PDB entry 7WMF | X-ray diffraction, 2.10 A resolution | chains A and B

[Chain A (and B)]
Molecule: Threonine--tRNA ligase
Organism: Salmonella enterica subsp. enterica serovar Cubana str. 76814
Notes: EC 6.1.1.3; chain B of this document is another copy of the same molecule, construct and numbering; everything in this record applies to it too
Reference sequence: V7II86 (V7II86_SALET); residues 242-642 here correspond to UniProt positions 222-622 (UniProt number = residue number - 20)
Amino-acid sequence (411 residues; each row starts with the number of its first residue):
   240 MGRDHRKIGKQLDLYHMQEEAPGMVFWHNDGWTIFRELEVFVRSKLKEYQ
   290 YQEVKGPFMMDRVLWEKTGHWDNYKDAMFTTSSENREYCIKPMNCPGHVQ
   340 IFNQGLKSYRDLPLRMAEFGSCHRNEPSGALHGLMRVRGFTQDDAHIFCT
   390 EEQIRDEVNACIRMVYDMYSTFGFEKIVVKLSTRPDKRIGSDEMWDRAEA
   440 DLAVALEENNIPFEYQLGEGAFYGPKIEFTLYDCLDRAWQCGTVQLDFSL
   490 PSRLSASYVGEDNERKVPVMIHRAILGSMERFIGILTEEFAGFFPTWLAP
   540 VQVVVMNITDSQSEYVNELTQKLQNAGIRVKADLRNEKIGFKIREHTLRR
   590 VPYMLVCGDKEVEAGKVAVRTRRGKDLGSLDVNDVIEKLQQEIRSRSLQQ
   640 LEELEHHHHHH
Disordered / not traced: 240, 642-650
Differences from the reference sequence: initiating methionine (240); expression tag (241, 643-650)
Bound ions: Zn2+: C334, H385, H511 (together with 9I9)
Residues lining bound ligands: 9I9 ((2S,3R)-2-azanyl-N-[(1R)-2-[3-[6,7-bis(chloranyl)-4-oxidanylidene-quinazolin-3-yl]propanoylamino]-1-[3-[4-(trifluoromethyl)phenyl]phenyl]ethyl]-3-oxidanyl-butanamide): H309, Y313, A316, M317, P331, M332, C334, R363, E365, M374, R375, V376, F379, Q381, D383, A384, H385, Y462, C480, T482, H511, R512, A513, G516, S517

[Interface between chain A and chain B]
Contacting residue pairs (98):
  H255(A) - Q339(B)
  H255(A) - I340(B)
  H255(A) - Q343(B)
  Q257(A) - Q339(B)  hydrogen bond
  Q257(A) - Q343(B)
  E258(A) - R325(B)  salt bridge
  E259(A) - M299(B)
  E259(A) - D300(B)  hydrogen bond (backbone-backbone)
  E259(A) - Y327(B)
  A260(A) - P296(B)  hydrophobic
  A260(A) - M298(B)
  A260(A) - M299(B)  hydrophobic
  P261(A) - R325(B)
  P261(A) - Y327(B)
  M263(A) - P296(B)  hydrophobic
  M263(A) - M298(B)  hydrophobic
  V264(A) - K294(B)
  V264(A) - P296(B)
  F265(A) - K294(B)
  F265(A) - P296(B)
  F265(A) - G336(B)
  F265(A) - Q339(B)
  F265(A) - I340(B)  hydrophobic
  W266(A) - V293(B)
  W266(A) - K294(B)  hydrogen bond (backbone-backbone)
  W266(A) - I340(B)
  H267(A) - I340(B)
  N268(A) - Q291(B)
  N268(A) - E292(B)
  N268(A) - V293(B)
  W271(A) - E292(B)  hydrogen bond
  W271(A) - V293(B)
  W271(A) - K294(B)
  R275(A) - R282(B)
  R275(A) - E292(B)  salt bridge
  R282(A) - R275(B)
  K286(A) - Q563(B)
  Q291(A) - N268(B)
  E292(A) - N268(B)  hydrogen bond (backbone-side chain)
  E292(A) - W271(B)  hydrogen bond
  E292(A) - R275(B)  salt bridge
  V293(A) - W266(B)
  V293(A) - N268(B)
  K294(A) - F265(B)
  K294(A) - W266(B)  hydrogen bond (backbone-backbone)
  K294(A) - W271(B)
  P296(A) - M263(B)  hydrophobic
  P296(A) - V264(B)
  P296(A) - F265(B)  hydrophobic
  F297(A) - F297(B)  hydrophobic
  F297(A) - S360(B)
  F297(A) - H362(B)
  M298(A) - A260(B)
  M298(A) - M263(B)  hydrophobic
  M298(A) - H362(B)
  M299(A) - E259(B)
  M299(A) - F265(B)  hydrophobic
  D300(A) - E259(B)  hydrogen bond (backbone-backbone)
  L303(A) - Q257(B)
  L303(A) - E259(B)
  F318(A) - M298(B)  hydrophobic
  F318(A) - T320(B)
  F318(A) - S322(B)
  T319(A) - T319(B)
  T319(A) - T320(B)  hydrogen bond (backbone-side chain)
  T320(A) - F318(B)
  T320(A) - T319(B)  hydrogen bond (side chain-backbone)
  S322(A) - F318(B)
  S322(A) - N364(B)  hydrogen bond
  S322(A) - R377(B)  hydrogen bond
  E323(A) - E365(B)
  E323(A) - P366(B)
  E323(A) - S367(B)  hydrogen bond
  E323(A) - R377(B)  salt bridge
  R325(A) - E258(B)  hydrogen bond (side chain-backbone)
  R325(A) - E259(B)
  R325(A) - P261(B)
  Y327(A) - E259(B)
  Y327(A) - P261(B)
  Y327(A) - R377(B)
  G336(A) - F265(B)
  Q339(A) - H255(B)
  Q339(A) - Q257(B)  hydrogen bond
  Q339(A) - F265(B)
  I340(A) - F265(B)  hydrophobic
  I340(A) - H267(B)
  Q343(A) - H255(B)
  Q343(A) - H267(B)
  H362(A) - F297(B)
  N364(A) - S321(B)
  N364(A) - S322(B)  hydrogen bond
  E365(A) - E323(B)
  P366(A) - E323(B)
  S367(A) - E323(B)  hydrogen bond
  R377(A) - S322(B)  hydrogen bond
  R377(A) - E323(B)  salt bridge
  R377(A) - Y327(B)
  Q563(A) - K286(B)
Also at the interface, not in a pair above, chain A (47 interface residues in all): G295, S321, I329
Also at the interface, not in a pair above, chain B (48 interface residues in all): G295, L303, I329

[Summary]
The interface between chain A and chain B involves 47 residues on one side and 48 on the other, with 18
hydrogen bonds and 5 salt bridges. Polar pairs include E258(A)-R325(B), R275(A)-E292(B) and E323(A)-R377(B).
Chain A binds compound 9I9.
Chain A and chain B are both Threonine--tRNA ligase (Salmonella enterica subsp. enterica serovar Cubana str.
76814); the structure, Threonyl-tRNA synthetase from Salmonella enterica in complex with an inhibitor, was
determined by X-ray diffraction together with 7WM7 from the same study.
